PDB entry 7T2U | X-ray diffraction, 2.10 A resolution | chains B and E of the 3 polymer chains in the assembly

# Chain B
Molecule: 3C-Like Protease
From: Severe acute respiratory syndrome coronavirus 2
Notes: EC 3.4.22.69
Reference sequence: P0DTD1 (R1AB_SARS2); residues 0-306 here correspond to UniProt positions 3263-3569 (UniProt number = residue number + 3263)
Amino-acid sequence (319 residues; row label = number of the first residue in the row; numbers below 1 keep their minus sign (Met-12 is residue -12)):
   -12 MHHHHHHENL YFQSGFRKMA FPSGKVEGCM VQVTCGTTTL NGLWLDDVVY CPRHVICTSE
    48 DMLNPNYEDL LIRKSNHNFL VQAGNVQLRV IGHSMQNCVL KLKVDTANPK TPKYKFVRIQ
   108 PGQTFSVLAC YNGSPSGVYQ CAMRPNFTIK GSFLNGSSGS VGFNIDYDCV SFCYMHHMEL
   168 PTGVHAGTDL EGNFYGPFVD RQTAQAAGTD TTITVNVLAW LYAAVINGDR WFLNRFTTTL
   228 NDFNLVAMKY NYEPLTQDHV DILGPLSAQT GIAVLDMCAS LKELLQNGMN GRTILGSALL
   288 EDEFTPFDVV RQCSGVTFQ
Unresolved in the structure: -12 to 0, 222, 306
Construct notes: initiating methionine (-12); expression tag (-11 to -1); engineered mutation Ser145 (Cys3408 in P0DTD1)
UniProt features mapped onto this chain:
  - active site: His41 (For 3CL-PRO activity)
  - site (Cleavage): Gln0, Ser1, Gln306
  - cross-link (Glycyl lysine isopeptide (Lys-Gly)): Lys5 (interchain with G-Cter in ubiquitin), Lys90 (interchain with G-Cter in ubiquitin)
What the authors report for this chain:
  - catalytic residues: His41 (citing earlier work)
  - conformationally variable residues: Thr26, Thr190
  - binding site for NEMO peptide (chain E): Thr24 to Leu27, Phe140 to Ser145, His163 to Pro168, Gln189 to Ala191
  - catalytic residues: Gly143, Ser145
  - specificity-determining residues: His163
  - self-association interface (contacts with another copy of this molecule); pairs are residue here / residue on that copy: Gln299-Ser139 (hydrogen bond), Thr304-Tyr118 (hydrophobic contact), Phe305-Pro122 (backbone contact)
  - contacts within the chain: Arg4-Gln299 (hydrogen bond), Phe8-Phe305 (hydrophobic contact), Ile152-Phe305 (hydrophobic contact), Val303-Phe305 (hydrophobic contact)

# Chain E
Molecule: NEMO peptide
From: Homo sapiens
Reference sequence: Q9Y6K9 (NEMO_HUMAN); numbering as in UniProt (aligned over 226-235)
Amino-acid sequence (10 residues; row label = number of the first residue in the row):
   226 KLAQLQVAYH
Unresolved in the structure: 235
UniProt features mapped onto this chain:
  - cross-link: Lys226 (Glycyl lysine isopeptide (Lys-Gly) (interchain with G-Cter in ubiquitin))
  - natural variant: Leu227 (L227P: In EDAID1)
What the authors report for this chain:
  - mutagenesis - V232A: decreased binding to 3C-Like Protease (chain B) (from molecular simulation)

# Interface between chain B and chain E
Pairs across the interface (45; chain B residue first):
  Thr24(B) - Ala233(E)
  Thr24(B) - Tyr234(E)
  Thr25(B) - Val232(E)
  Thr25(B) - Ala233(E)
  Thr25(B) - Tyr234(E)
  Thr26(B) - Val232(E)
  Thr26(B) - Ala233(E)  hydrogen bond (backbone-backbone)
  Leu27(B) - Val232(E)  hydrophobic
  His41(B) - Leu230(E)
  His41(B) - Val232(E)
  Ser46(B) - Tyr234(E)
  Met49(B) - Leu230(E)  hydrophobic
  Met49(B) - Val232(E)  hydrophobic
  Met49(B) - Tyr234(E)
  Phe140(B) - Gln231(E)  hydrogen bond (backbone-side chain)
  Leu141(B) - Gln231(E)
  Asn142(B) - Gln231(E)
  Asn142(B) - Val232(E)
  Gly143(B) - Gln231(E)  hydrogen bond (backbone-backbone)
  Gly143(B) - Val232(E)  hydrogen bond (backbone-backbone)
  Gly143(B) - Ala233(E)
  Ser144(B) - Gln231(E)  hydrogen bond (backbone-backbone)
  Ser145(B) - Gln231(E)  hydrogen bond (side chain-backbone)
  Ser145(B) - Val232(E)
  His163(B) - Gln231(E)  hydrogen bond
  His164(B) - Leu230(E)
  His164(B) - Gln231(E)  hydrogen bond (backbone-backbone)
  Met165(B) - Ala228(E)  hydrophobic
  Met165(B) - Gln229(E)
  Met165(B) - Leu230(E)  hydrophobic
  Glu166(B) - Ala228(E)
  Glu166(B) - Gln229(E)  hydrogen bond (backbone-backbone)
  Glu166(B) - Gln231(E)  hydrogen bond
  Pro168(B) - Lys226(E)
  His172(B) - Gln231(E)
  Asp187(B) - Leu230(E)
  Arg188(B) - Ala228(E)
  Gln189(B) - Leu227(E)
  Gln189(B) - Ala228(E)
  Gln189(B) - Gln229(E)
  Gln189(B) - Leu230(E)  hydrogen bond (side chain-backbone)
  Thr190(B) - Leu227(E)
  Thr190(B) - Ala228(E)  hydrogen bond (backbone-backbone)
  Ala191(B) - Lys226(E)
  Ala191(B) - Leu227(E)
Also at the interface, not in a pair above, chain B (27 interface residues in all): Thr45, Tyr54, Gln192
Interface features reported in the paper:
  - pairs named by the authors: Thr26(B)-Ala233(E) (hydrogen bond), Leu27(B)-Val232(E) (hydrophobic contact), Met49(B)-Leu230(E), Asn142(B)-Val232(E), Gly143(B)-Gln231(E) (backbone contact), Ser144(B)-Gln231(E) (hydrogen bond), Ser145(B)-Gln231(E) (hydrogen bond), His163(B)-Gln231(E), His164(B)-Gln231(E) (backbone contact), Glu166(B)-Gln229(E) (backbone contact), Gln189(B)-Leu230(E) (hydrogen bond), Gln189(B)-Ala228(E), Thr190(B)-Ala228(E) (hydrogen bond)
  - interface residues, chain B: Thr24(B), Phe140(B), His163(B), Gln189(B)
  - interface residues, chain E: Leu230(E), Ala233(E)

# Summary
27 residues of chain B face 9 of chain E across their interface, with 12 hydrogen bonds. Among the polar pairs
are Phe140(B)-Gln231(E), Ser145(B)-Gln231(E) and His163(B)-Gln231(E). The paper describes hydrogen bonds
between Thr26(B) and Ala233(E), Ser144(B) and Gln231(E) and Ser145(B) and Gln231(E) among others; a
hydrophobic contact between Leu27(B) and Val232(E); contacts between Met49(B) and Leu230(E), Asn142(B) and
Val232(E) and His163(B) and Gln231(E) among others. The paper reports catalytic residues His41(B), Gly143(B)
and Ser145(B); V232A of chain E reduces binding to 3C-Like Protease (chain B).
Chain B is 3C-Like Protease (Severe acute respiratory syndrome coronavirus 2) and chain E is NEMO peptide
(Homo sapiens); the structure, SARS-CoV2 3C-Like protease complexed with Nemo peptide, was determined by X-ray
diffraction (same publication as 7T2T and 7T2V).
